Entry 8T55 (X-ray diffraction, 2.20 A resolution); this record covers chain A.

Chain A:
Protein: WD repeat-containing protein 91
Organism: Homo sapiens
Notes: fragment: WD repeat domains; engineered mutation(s): 15-residue deletion within the WD3 domain
Reference sequence: A4D1P6 (WDR91_HUMAN); aligned to UniProt positions 392-732 over residues 392-732 (the alignment contains insertions or deletions, so no single offset holds)
Sequence (359 residues; numbered 374 to 732; the number before each row is that of its first residue):
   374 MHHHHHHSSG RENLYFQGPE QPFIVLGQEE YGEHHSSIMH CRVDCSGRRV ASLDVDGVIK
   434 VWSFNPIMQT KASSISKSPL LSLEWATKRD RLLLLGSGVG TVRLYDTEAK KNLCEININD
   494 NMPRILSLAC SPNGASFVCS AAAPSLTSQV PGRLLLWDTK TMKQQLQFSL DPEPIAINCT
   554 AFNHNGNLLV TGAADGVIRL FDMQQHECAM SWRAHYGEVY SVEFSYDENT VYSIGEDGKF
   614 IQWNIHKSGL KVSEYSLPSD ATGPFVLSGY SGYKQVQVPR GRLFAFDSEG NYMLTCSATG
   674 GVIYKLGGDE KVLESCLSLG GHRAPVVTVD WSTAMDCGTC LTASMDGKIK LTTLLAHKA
Unresolved in the structure: 374-393, 681-682, 730-732
Construct notes: initiating methionine (374); expression tag (375-391)
Covalent attachments: compound ZI3 linked to Cys-487
Ligand contacts: ZI3 (N-[3-(4-chlorophenyl)oxetan-3-yl]-1-propanoyl-1,2,3,4-tetrahydroquinoline-5-carboxamide): Ala-459, Arg-462, Leu-465, Leu-467, Leu-477, Leu-486, Ile-489, Cys-503, Thr-532, Lys-533, Thr-534, Met-535
From the paper describing this entry:
  - binding site for ZI3: Cys-487, Cys-503, Thr-532

Summary:
Covalently linked compound ZI3: at Cys-487. From the paper: a binding site for ZI3 at Cys-487, Cys-503 and
Thr-532.
Chain A is WD repeat-containing protein 91 (Homo sapiens); the structure, Co-crystal structure of the
WD-repeat domain of human WDR91 in complex with MR46654, was determined by X-ray diffraction (same publication
as 8SHJ and 6VYC).
